Entry 4V28 (X-ray diffraction, 1.20 A resolution); this record covers chain A.

[Chain A]
Molecule: Glycosyl hydrolase family 71
Source organism: Bacteroides xylanisolvens
Notes: EC 3.2.1.130
UniProtKB: D6D1V7 (D6D1V7_9BACE); numbering as in UniProt (aligned over 1-380)
Amino-acid sequence (380 residues; each row starts with the number of its first residue):
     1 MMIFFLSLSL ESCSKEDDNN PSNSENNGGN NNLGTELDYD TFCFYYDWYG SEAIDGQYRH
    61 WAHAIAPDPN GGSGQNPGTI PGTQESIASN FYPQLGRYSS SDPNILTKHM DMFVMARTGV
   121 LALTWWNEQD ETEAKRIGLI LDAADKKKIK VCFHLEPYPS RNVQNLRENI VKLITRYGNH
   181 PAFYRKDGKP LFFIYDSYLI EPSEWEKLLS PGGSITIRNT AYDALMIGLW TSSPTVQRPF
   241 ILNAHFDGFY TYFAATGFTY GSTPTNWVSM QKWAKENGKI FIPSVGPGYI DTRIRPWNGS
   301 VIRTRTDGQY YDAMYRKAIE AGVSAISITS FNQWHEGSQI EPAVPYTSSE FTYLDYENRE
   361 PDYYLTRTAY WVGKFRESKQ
Unresolved in the structure: 1-30, 380
Differences from the reference sequence: engineered mutation Gln333 (Gln in D6D1V7)
Residues lining bound ligands: 7-hydroxy-4-methyl-2H-chromen-2-one / alpha-D-mannopyranose: Tyr46, Trp48, His63, Trp126, His154, Glu156, Pro157, Tyr195, Tyr252, Phe253, Ala254, Ala255, Phe258, Tyr289, Asp291, Arg295, Asn298, Val301, Gln333, Glu336

[Summary]
Chain A binds 7-hydroxy-4-methyl-2H-chromen-2-one / alpha-D-mannopyranose.
Chain A is Glycosyl hydrolase family 71 (Bacteroides xylanisolvens); the structure, Structure of an E333Q
variant of the GH99 endo-alpha-mannanase from Bacteroides xylanisolvens in complex with
Man-Man-Methylumbelliferone, was determined by X-ray diffraction (same publication as 4V27).
